Entry 5IFP (X-ray diffraction, 1.71 A resolution); this record covers chain A.

[Chain A]
Protein: beta-galactosidase A
Organism: Aspergillus niger CBS 513.88
Notes: EC 3.2.1.23
UniProtKB: A2QAN3 (BGALA_ASPNC); residues 1-1007 here = UniProt positions 1-1007
Sequence (1013 residues; numbered 1 to 1013; the number before each row is that of its first residue):
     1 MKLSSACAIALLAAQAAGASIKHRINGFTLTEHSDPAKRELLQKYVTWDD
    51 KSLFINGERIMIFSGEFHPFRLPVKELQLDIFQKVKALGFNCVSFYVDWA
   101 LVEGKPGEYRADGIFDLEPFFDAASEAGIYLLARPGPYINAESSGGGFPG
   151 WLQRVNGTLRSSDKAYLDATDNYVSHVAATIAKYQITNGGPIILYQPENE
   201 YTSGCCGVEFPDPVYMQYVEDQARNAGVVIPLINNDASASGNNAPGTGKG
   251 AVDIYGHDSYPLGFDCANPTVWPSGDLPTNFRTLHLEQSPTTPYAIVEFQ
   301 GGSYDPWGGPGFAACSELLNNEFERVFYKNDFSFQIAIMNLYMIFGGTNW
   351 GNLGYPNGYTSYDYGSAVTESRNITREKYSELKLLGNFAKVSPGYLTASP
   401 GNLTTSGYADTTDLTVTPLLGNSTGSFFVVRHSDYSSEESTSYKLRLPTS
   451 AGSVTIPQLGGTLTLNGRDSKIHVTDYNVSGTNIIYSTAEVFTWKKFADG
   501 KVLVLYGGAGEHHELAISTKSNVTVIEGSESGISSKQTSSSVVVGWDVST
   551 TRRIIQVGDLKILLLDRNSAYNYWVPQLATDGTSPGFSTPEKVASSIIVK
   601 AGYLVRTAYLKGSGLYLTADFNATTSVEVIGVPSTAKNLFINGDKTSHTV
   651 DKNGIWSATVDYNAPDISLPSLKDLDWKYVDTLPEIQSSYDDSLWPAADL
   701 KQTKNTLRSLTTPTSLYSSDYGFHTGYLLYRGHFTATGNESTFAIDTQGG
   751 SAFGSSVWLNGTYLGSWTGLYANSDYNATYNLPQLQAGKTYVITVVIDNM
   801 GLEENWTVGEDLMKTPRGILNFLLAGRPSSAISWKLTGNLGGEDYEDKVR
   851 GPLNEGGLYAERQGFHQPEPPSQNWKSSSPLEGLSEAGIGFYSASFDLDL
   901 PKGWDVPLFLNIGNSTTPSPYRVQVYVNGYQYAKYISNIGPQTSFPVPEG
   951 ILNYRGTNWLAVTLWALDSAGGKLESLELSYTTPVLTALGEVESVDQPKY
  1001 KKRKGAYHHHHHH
Disordered / not traced: 1-40, 1009-1013
Cystine bridges: Cys205-Cys206, Cys266-Cys315
Covalent attachments: N-acetylglucosamine (NAG) linked to Asn156, Asn402, Asn478, Asn522, Asn739, Asn760, Asn777; glycan linked to Asn373, Asn622, Asn914
Construct notes: expression tag (1008-1013)
UniProt features mapped onto this chain:
  - active site: Glu200 (Proton donor), Glu298 (Nucleophile)
  - binding site (substrate): Tyr96, Asn140 to Glu142, Asn199, Tyr364
  - glycosylation (N-linked (GlcNAc...) asparagine): Asn156, Asn402, Asn422, Asn478, Asn522, Asn622, Asn739, Asn760, Asn777, Asn805, Asn914
  - mutagenesis: Glu298 (E298Q: Loss of hydrolytic activity), Tyr304 (Y304A: Nearly complete loss of hydrolytic activity against lactose compared to wild-type due to decreased substrate affinity ...), Tyr355 (Y355H: No effect on hydrolytic activity compared to wild-type; when associated with F-304 and G-357. 58% reduction in hydrolytic activity compared to wild-type ...), Asn357 (N357G: No effect on hydrolytic activity compared to wild-type; when associated with F-304 and H-355. 58% reduction in hydrolytic activity compared to wild-type ...), Trp806 (W806F: 43% loss of hydrolytic activity against lactose compared to wild-type. 58% reduction in hydrolytic activity compared to wild-type; when associated with F-304, H-355 and G-357 ...)

[Overview]
N-acetylglucosamine is covalently linked to Asn156, Asn402, Asn478, Asn522, Asn739 and Asn760 and 1 more. From
UniProt: active-site residues Glu200 and Glu298, 6 substrate-binding residues and 5 mutagenesis sites.
Chain A is beta-galactosidase A (Aspergillus niger CBS 513.88); the structure, Structure of beta-galactosidase
from aspergillus niger, was determined by X-ray diffraction, deposited together with 5IFT, 5IHR, 5JUV, 5MGC
and 5MGD.
